Entry 7MKE (electron microscopy, 3.70 A resolution); this record covers chains G and I of the 8 polymer chains in the assembly.

Chain G:
Protein: DNA-directed RNA polymerase subunit alpha
Organism: Escherichia coli
Notes: EC 2.7.7.6
UniProtKB: A0A073G207 (A0A073G207_ECOLX); numbering as in UniProt (aligned over 1-329)
Chain sequence (329 residues; row label = number of the first residue in the row):
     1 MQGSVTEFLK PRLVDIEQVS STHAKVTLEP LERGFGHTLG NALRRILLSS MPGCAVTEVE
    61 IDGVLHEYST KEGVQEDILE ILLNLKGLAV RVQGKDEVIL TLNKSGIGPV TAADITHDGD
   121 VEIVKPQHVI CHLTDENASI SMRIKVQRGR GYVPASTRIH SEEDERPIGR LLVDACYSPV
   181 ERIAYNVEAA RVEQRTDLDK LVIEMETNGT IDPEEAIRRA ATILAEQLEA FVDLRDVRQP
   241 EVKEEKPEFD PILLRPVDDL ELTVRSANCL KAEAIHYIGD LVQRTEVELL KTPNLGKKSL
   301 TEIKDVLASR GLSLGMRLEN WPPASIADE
Unresolved in the structure: 1-4, 238-329

Chain I:
Protein: DNA-directed RNA polymerase subunit beta
Organism: Escherichia coli
Notes: EC 2.7.7.6
UniProtKB: P0A8V4 (RPOB_ECO57); residue numbers follow UniProt; this construct covers 1-1342
Chain sequence (1342 residues; row label = number of the first residue in the row):
     1 MVYSYTEKKR IRKDFGKRPQ VLDVPYLLSI QLDSFQKFIE QDPEGQYGLE AAFRSVFPIQ
    61 SYSGNSELQY VSYRLGEPVF DVQECQIRGV TYSAPLRVKL RLVIYEREAP EGTVKDIKEQ
   121 EVYMGEIPLM TDNGTFVING TERVIVSQLH RSPGVFFDSD KGKTHSSGKV LYNARIIPYR
   181 GSWLDFEFDP KDNLFVRIDR RRKLPATIIL RALNYTTEQI LDLFFEKVIF EIRDNKLQME
   241 LVPERLRGET ASFDIEANGK VYVEKGRRIT ARHIRQLEKD DVKLIEVPVE YIAGKVVAKD
   301 YIDESTGELI CAANMELSLD LLAKLSQSGH KRIETLFTND LDHGPYISET LRVDPTNDRL
   361 SALVEIYRMM RPGEPPTREA AESLFENLFF SEDRYDLSAV GRMKFNRSLL REEIEGSGIL
   421 SKDDIIDVMK KLIDIRNGKG EVDDIDHLGN RRIRSVGEMA ENQFRVGLVR VERAVKERLS
   481 LGDLDTLMPQ DMINAKPISA AVKEFFGSSQ LSQFMDQNNP LSEITHKRRI SALGPGGLTR
   541 ERAGFEVRDV HPTHYGRVCP IETPEGPNIG LINSLSVYAQ TNEYGFLETP YRKVTDGVVT
   601 DEIHYLSAIE EGNYVIAQAN SNLDEEGHFV EDLVTCRSKG ESSLFSRDQV DYMDVSTQQV
   661 VSVGASLIPF LEHDDANRAL MGANMQRQAV PTLRADKPLV GTGMERAVAV DSGVTAVAKR
   721 GGVVQYVDAS RIVIKVNEDE MYPGEAGIDI YNLTKYTRSN QNTCINQMPC VSLGEPVERG
   781 DVLADGPSTD LGELALGQNM RVAFMPWNGY NFEDSILVSE RVVQEDRFTT IHIQELACVS
   841 RDTKLGPEEI TADIPNVGEA ALSKLDESGI VYIGAEVTGG DILVGKVTPK GETQLTPEEK
   901 LLRAIFGEKA SDVKDSSLRV PNGVSGTVID VQVFTRDGVE KDKRALEIEE MQLKQAKKDL
   961 SEELQILEAG LFSRIRAVLV AGGVEAEKLD KLPRDRWLEL GLTDEEKQNQ LEQLAEQYDE
  1021 LKHEFEKKLE AKRRKITQGD DLAPGVLKIV KVYLAVKRRI QPGDKMAGRH GNKGVISKIN
  1081 PIEDMPYDEN GTPVDIVLNP LGVPSRMNIG QILETHLGMA AKGIGDKINA MLKQQQEVAK
  1141 LREFIQRAYD LGADVRQKVD LSTFSDEEVM RLAENLRKGM PIATPVFDGA KEAEIKELLK
  1201 LGDLPTSGQI RLYDGRTGEQ FERPVTVGYM YMLKLNHLVD DKMHARSTGS YSLVTQQPLG
  1261 GKAQFGGQRF GEMEVWALEA YGAAYTLQEM LTVKSDDVNG RTKMYKNIVD GNHQMEPGMP
  1321 ESFNVLLKEI RSLGINIELE DE
Unresolved in the structure: 1, 1342
Small-molecule neighbours:
  - chapso (1N7), molecule 1: Gln46, Tyr47, Tyr179, Ser398, Ala399, Val400, Arg452, Glu458, Glu461, Glu583, Tyr584
  - chapso (1N7), molecule 2: Gln725, Tyr726, Glu962, Gln965, Ile966, Ala969
Swiss-Prot annotation at these positions:
  - modified residue (N6-acetyllysine): Lys1022, Lys1200

How chain G and chain I interact:
Contacting residue pairs (56):
  Asn41(G) - Gly1215(I)
  Asn41(G) - Arg1216(I)  hydrogen bond (side chain-backbone)
  Asn41(G) - Thr1217(I)  hydrogen bond (side chain-backbone)
  Asn41(G) - Gly1218(I)
  Arg44(G) - Glu1083(I)
  Arg44(G) - Tyr1087(I)
  Arg45(G) - Glu1083(I)
  Arg45(G) - Asp1084(I)  salt bridge
  Arg45(G) - Gly1215(I)
  Arg45(G) - Arg1216(I)
  Ser49(G) - Glu1083(I)
  His66(G) - Gly874(I)
  His66(G) - Thr927(I)
  His66(G) - Ile929(I)
  Glu67(G) - Lys1057(I)  salt bridge
  Tyr68(G) - Tyr756(I)
  Tyr68(G) - Ile831(I)  hydrophobic
  Tyr68(G) - Ile929(I)  hydrophobic
  Tyr68(G) - Ala1055(I)
  Tyr68(G) - Lys1057(I)
  Thr70(G) - Lys755(I)
  Lys71(G) - Asp728(I)
  Glu72(G) - Asp728(I)
  Gly73(G) - Asp728(I)  hydrogen bond (backbone-side chain)
  Val74(G) - Asp728(I)
  Val74(G) - Ala729(I)  hydrogen bond (backbone-backbone)
  Gln75(G) - Ala729(I)
  Gln75(G) - Val771(I)  hydrogen bond (side chain-backbone)
  Glu76(G) - Ala729(I)
  Asp77(G) - Ala729(I)
  Asp77(G) - Lys755(I)  salt bridge
  Asp77(G) - Tyr756(I)  hydrogen bond
  Asp77(G) - Asn766(I)
  Leu79(G) - Ile831(I)  hydrophobic
  Leu83(G) - Leu693(I)  hydrophobic
  Leu83(G) - Arg694(I)
  Asn84(G) - Arg694(I)
  Lys86(G) - Asp826(I)  salt bridge
  Thr134(G) - Tyr726(I)
  Thr134(G) - Val727(I)  hydrogen bond (side chain-backbone)
  Thr134(G) - Leu773(I)
  Tyr152(G) - Val823(I)
  Tyr152(G) - Gln824(I)
  Ile159(G) - Glu876(I)
  Glu162(G) - Glu876(I)
  Ile168(G) - Ile873(I)
  Ile168(G) - Gly874(I)
  Asp174(G) - Asp826(I)
  Asp174(G) - Arg1059(I)  salt bridge
  Cys176(G) - Gln824(I)
  Glu181(G) - Arg821(I)  hydrogen bond (backbone-side chain)
  Arg182(G) - Asn1090(I)  hydrogen bond (side chain-backbone)
  Ile183(G) - Gly1091(I)
  Ala184(G) - Asn1090(I)
  Ala184(G) - Gly1091(I)
  Tyr185(G) - Tyr1087(I)  hydrogen bond
Interface residues without a listed pair, chain G (38 interface residues in all): Leu48, Leu65, Glu80, Ser156, Glu165, Arg166, Glu204
Interface residues without a listed pair, chain I (42 interface residues in all): Pro769, Ser772, Ser863, Val928, Lys958, Glu962, Ile1082, Thr1092, Pro1093

Overview:
38 residues of chain G face 42 of chain I across their interface; the contacts include 10 hydrogen bonds and 5
salt bridges. Among the polar pairs are Arg45(G)-Asp1084(I), Glu67(G)-Lys1057(I) and Asp77(G)-Lys755(I). Bound
to chain I: chapso.
Chain G is DNA-directed RNA polymerase subunit alpha and chain I is DNA-directed RNA polymerase subunit beta,
both from Escherichia coli; the structure, Cryo-EM structure of Escherichia coli RNA polymerase bound to
lambda PR promoter DNA (class 2), was determined by electron microscopy, deposited together with 7MKD, 7MKI
and 7MKJ.
